PDB entry 8ZI0 | electron microscopy, 3.18 A resolution | chains C and D of the 8 polymer chains in the assembly

== Chain C ==
Name: ATP synthase subunit alpha
From: Acinetobacter baumannii AB5075
Notes: EC 7.1.2.2
UniProt: A3M142 (ATPA_ACIBT); residues 1-514 here = UniProt positions 1-514
Amino-acid sequence (514 residues; numbered 1 to 514; the number before each row is that of its first residue):
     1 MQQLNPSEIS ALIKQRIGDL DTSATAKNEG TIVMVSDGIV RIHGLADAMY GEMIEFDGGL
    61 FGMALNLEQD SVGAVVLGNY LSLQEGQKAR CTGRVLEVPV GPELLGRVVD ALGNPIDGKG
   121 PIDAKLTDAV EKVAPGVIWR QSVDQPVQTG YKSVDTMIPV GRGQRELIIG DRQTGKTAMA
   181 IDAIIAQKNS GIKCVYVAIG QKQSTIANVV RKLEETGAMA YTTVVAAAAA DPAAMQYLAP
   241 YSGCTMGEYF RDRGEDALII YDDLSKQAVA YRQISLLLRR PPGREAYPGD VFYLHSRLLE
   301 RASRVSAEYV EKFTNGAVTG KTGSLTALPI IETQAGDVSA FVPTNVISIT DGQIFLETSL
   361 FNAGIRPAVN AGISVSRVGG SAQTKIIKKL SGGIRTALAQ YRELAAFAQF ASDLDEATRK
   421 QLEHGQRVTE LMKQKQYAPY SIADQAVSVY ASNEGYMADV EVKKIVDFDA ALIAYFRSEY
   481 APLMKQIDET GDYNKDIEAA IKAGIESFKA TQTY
Disordered / not traced: 1-25
Swiss-Prot annotation at these positions:
  - binding site (ATP): Gly170 to Thr177
  - site: Ser374 (Required for activity)
Metal / ion sites: Mg2+: Thr177, Asp262 (together with ATP)
Ligand contacts: ATP (adenosine-5'-triphosphate): Tyr151, Asp171, Arg172, Gln173, Thr174, Gly175, Lys176, Thr177, Ala178, Gln201, Asp262, Asp263, Phe361, Arg366, Pro367, Gln434, Lys435, Gln436

== Chain D ==
Name: ATP synthase subunit beta
From: Acinetobacter baumannii AB5075
Notes: EC 7.1.2.2
UniProt: V5VHQ6 (V5VHQ6_ACIBA); numbering as in UniProt (aligned over 1-464)
Amino-acid sequence (464 residues; numbered 1 to 464; the number before each row is that of its first residue):
     1 MSSGRIIQII GAVIDVEFER TSVPKIYDAL QVDGTETTLE VQQQLGDGVV RTIAMGSTEG
    61 LKRGLTVTST NAPISVPVGT ATLGRIMDVL GRPIDEAGPV ATEERLPIHR QAPSYAEQAA
   121 STDLLETGIK VIDLLCPFAK GGKVGLFGGA GVGKTVNMME LINNIAKAHS GLSVFAGVGE
   181 RTREGNDFYH EMKDSNVLDK VAMVYGQMNE PPGNRLRVAL TGLTMAEYFR DEKDENGKGR
   241 DVLLFVDNIY RYTLAGTEVS ALLGRMPSAV GYQPTLAEEM GVLQERITST KSGSITSIQA
   301 VYVPADDLTD PSPATTFAHL DATVVLSRDI ASSGIYPAID PLDSTSRQLD PLVVGQEHYE
   361 IARAVQNVLQ RYKELKDIIA ILGMDELAEE DKLVVYRARK IQRFFSQPFH VAEVFTGAPG
   421 KLVPLKETIR GFKGLLAGEY DHIPEQAFYM VGGIDEVIAK AEKL
Disordered / not traced: 1
Ligand contacts: ADP (adenosine-5'-diphosphate): Ala150, Gly151, Val152, Gly153, Lys154, Thr155, Val156, Tyr336, Phe409, Ala412, Phe415, Thr416

== Chain C / chain D interface ==
Contacting residue pairs (48):
  Val33(C) with Gly46(D)
  Met34(C) with Gln44(D)
  Val35(C) with Gln44(D), hydrogen bond (backbone-backbone)
  Ser36(C) with Gln43(D)
  Asp37(C) with Arg265(D), salt bridge; Thr275(D), hydrogen bond
  Asn79(C) with Gln111(D), hydrogen bond
  Gln84(C) with Lys25(D)
  Glu85(C) with Gln44(D); Gly46(D), hydrogen bond (side chain-backbone); Asp47(D); Gly48(D)
  Arg172(C) with Leu308(D); Phe317(D); Asp343(D), salt bridge
  Gln173(C) with Thr345(D), hydrogen bond
  Lys202(C) with Glu285(D); Ala318(D); His319(D); Asp321(D), salt bridge
  Gln203(C) with Pro113(D); Gln118(D), hydrogen bond; Glu285(D)
  Thr205(C) with Arg347(D)
  Ala207(C) with Tyr115(D), hydrophobic
  Val210(C) with Tyr115(D)
  Arg211(C) with Ala120(D)
  Ala229(C) with Glu278(D); Glu285(D); His319(D)
  Ala230(C) with Glu278(D); Glu285(D)
  Asp231(C) with Glu278(D)
  Arg272(C) with Ser268(D)
  Gln273(C) with Pro274(D); Thr275(D)
  Leu276(C) with Ser268(D)
  Leu277(C) with Pro274(D), hydrophobic; Thr275(D)
  Arg279(C) with Gly264(D)
  Ala286(C) with Ser268(D); Ala269(D)
  Gln334(C) with Thr309(D)
  Asn362(C) with Gln366(D); Gln370(D)
  Ala363(C) with Asn367(D)
  Arg366(C) with Arg363(D)
  Phe410(C) with Ile378(D), hydrophobic
Other interface residues (no listed pair), chain C (40 interface residues in all): Leu81, Val108, Ile116, Asp117, Ser204, Ile206, Pro232, Gln236, Ser359, Gln409
Other interface residues (no listed pair), chain D (46 interface residues in all): Val23, Ile26, Leu45, Val49, Ala112, Ala116, Met266, Pro267, Ala314, Leu320, Thr323, Leu342, Leu375

== Overview ==
40 residues of chain C face 46 of chain D across their interface, with 6 hydrogen bonds and 3 salt bridges.
Polar contacts include Asp37(C)-Arg265(D), Arg172(C)-Asp343(D) and Lys202(C)-Asp321(D). Bound to chain C: ATP.
Bound to chain D: ADP.
Here chain C is ATP synthase subunit alpha and chain D is ATP synthase subunit beta, both from Acinetobacter
baumannii AB5075. Entry 8ZI0 (Cryo-EM reveals transition states of the Acinetobacter baumannii F1-ATPase
rotary subunits gamma and epsilon and novel ...) was determined by electron microscopy, deposited together
with 8ZI1, 8ZI2 and 8ZI3.
